Entry 8VFZ (electron microscopy, 4.10 A resolution (low resolution: residue-level contacts below are approximate; hydrogen-bond / salt-bridge calls are withheld)); this record covers chains J and P of the 12 polymer chains in the assembly.

[Chain J]
Molecule: 186-nt DNA strand
Sequence (186 nucleotides; row label = number of the first residue in the row):
     1 ATCTTTCCTATTGCTTTAAAGGCAGAGGACTGTATTGATCAGTCCAAACT
    51 TCTTTCTGCATGTACATGGAAAACTGGCCAAGGCAAACACGTCCGGAATG
   101 ATGGTATTTAAGAACAAACATTCCCTGGTATCAGCAAGTACAGTGCCCTG
   151 CTGACAGAGCAGGAGACACAAAGTACCATCTCGGAT
Not modelled in the structure: 172-186

[Chain P]
Molecule: Hepatocyte nuclear factor 3-alpha
Source organism: Homo sapiens
UniProtKB: P55317 (FOXA1_HUMAN); residue numbers follow UniProt; this construct covers 1-472
Sequence (478 residues; row label = number of the first residue in the row):
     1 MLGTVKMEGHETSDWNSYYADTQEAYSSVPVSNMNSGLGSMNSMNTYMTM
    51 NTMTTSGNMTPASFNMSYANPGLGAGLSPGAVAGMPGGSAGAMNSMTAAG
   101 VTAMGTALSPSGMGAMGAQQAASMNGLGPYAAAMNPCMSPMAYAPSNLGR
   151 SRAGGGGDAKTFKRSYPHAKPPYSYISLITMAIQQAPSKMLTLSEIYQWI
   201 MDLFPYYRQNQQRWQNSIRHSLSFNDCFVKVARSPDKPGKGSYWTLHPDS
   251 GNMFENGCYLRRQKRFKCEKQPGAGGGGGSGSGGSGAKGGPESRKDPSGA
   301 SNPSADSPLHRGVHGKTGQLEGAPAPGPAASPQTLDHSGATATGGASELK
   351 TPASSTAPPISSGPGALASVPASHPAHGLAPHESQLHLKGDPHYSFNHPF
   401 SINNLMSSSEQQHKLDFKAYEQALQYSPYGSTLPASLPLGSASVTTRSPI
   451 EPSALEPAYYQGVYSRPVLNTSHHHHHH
Not modelled in the structure: 1-167, 270-478
Sequence notes: expression tag (473-478)
Curated features (UniProtKB/Swiss-Prot):
  - DNA-binding region: Ala169 to Leu260 (Fork-head)
  - modified residue (Phosphoserine): Ser307, Ser331

[Interface between chain J and chain P]
Pairs across the interface - 18 pairs, chain J then chain P:
  DC124(J) with Lys240(P)
  DC125(J) with Leu193(P); Ser194(P); Lys240(P); Gly241(P)
  DT126(J) with Thr192(P); Leu193(P); Arg219(P); Gly241(P); Ser242(P); Trp244(P)
  DG127(J) with Arg219(P); Ser223(P); Lys230(P); Trp244(P)
  DG128(J) with Ser223(P); Phe224(P)
  DT129(J) with Phe224(P)
Also at the interface, not in a pair above, chain P (13 interface residues in all): His220, Tyr243

[In short]
The interface between chain J and chain P involves 6 residues on one side and 13 on the other. Curated
annotation (UniProt) lists a DNA-binding region on chain P.
Here chain J is a 186-nt DNA strand and chain P is Hepatocyte nuclear factor 3-alpha (Homo sapiens). Entry
8VFZ (Cryo-EM structure of FoxA1 in complex with ALBN1 nucleosome (class 2)) was determined by electron
microscopy (same publication as 8VFX and 8VFY).
